Entry 8TMO (electron microscopy, 3.10 A resolution); this record covers chains L and A of the 7 polymer chains in the assembly.

# Chain L
Protein: sAB C18 Light Chain
Source organism: Homo sapiens
Amino-acid sequence (215 residues; each row starts with the number of its first residue):
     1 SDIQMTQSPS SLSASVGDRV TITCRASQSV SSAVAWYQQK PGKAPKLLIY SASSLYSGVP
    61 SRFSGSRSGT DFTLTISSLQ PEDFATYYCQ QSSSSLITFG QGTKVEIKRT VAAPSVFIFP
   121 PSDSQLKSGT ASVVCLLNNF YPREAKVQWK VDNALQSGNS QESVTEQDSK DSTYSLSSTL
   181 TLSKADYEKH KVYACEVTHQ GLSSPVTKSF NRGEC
Not modelled in the structure: 1, 109-215
Cystine bridges: Cys24-Cys89

# Chain A
Protein: Cobalt/magnesium transport protein CorA
Source organism: Thermotoga maritima
UniProt: Q9WZ31 (CORA_THEMA); residue numbers follow UniProt; this construct covers 1-351
Amino-acid sequence (373 residues; row label = number of the first residue in the row; numbers below 1 keep their minus sign (Met-21 is residue -21)):
   -21 MGSSHHHHHH SSGRENLYFQ GHMEEKRLSA KKGLPPGTLV YTGKYREDFE IEVMNYSIEE
    39 FREFKTTDVE SVLPFRDSST PTWINITGIH RTDVVQRVGE FFGIHPLVLE DILNVHQRPK
    99 VEFFENYVFI VLKMFTYDKN LHELESEQVS LILTKNCVLM FQEKIGDVFD PVRERIRYNR
   159 GIIRKKRADY LLYSLIDALV DDYFVLLEKI DDEIDVLEEE VLERPEKETV QRTHQLKRNL
   219 VELRKTIWPL REVLSSLYRD VPPLIEKETV PYFRDVYDHT IQIADTVETF RDIVSGLLDV
   279 YLSSVSNKTN EVMKVLTIIA TIFMPLTFIA GIYGMNFEYM PELRWKWGYP VVLAVMGVIA
   339 VIMVVYFKKK KWL
Not modelled in the structure: -21 to 16
Differences from the reference sequence: initiating methionine (-21); expression tag (-20 to 0)
Swiss-Prot annotation at these positions:
  - motif: Gly312 to Asn314 (Probable selectivity filter)
  - site: Asn288 (Essential for ion permeation), Leu294 (Important for closing the ion permeation pathway in the closed state), Thr295 (Threonine that confers selectivity for Co(2+) transport)
  - mutagenesis: Asp89 (D89F/K: Decreases ion transport), Asp253 (D253K: Increases protein stability. Decreases ion transport), Leu280 (L280A: Decreases ion transport), Asn288 (N288L: Abolishes Co(2+) uptake), Met291 (M291A: No effect on ion transport), Leu294 (L294A/V: Increases ion transport by suppression of an obstruction in the transmembrane ion permeation pathway), Thr295 (T295L: Strongly reduces Co(2+) uptake. Abolishes Co(2+) uptake; when associated with L-299; T295M: Strongly reduces Co(2+) uptake ...), Thr299 (T299L: Reduces Co(2+) uptake. Abolishes Co(2+) uptake; when associated with L-295; T299M: No effect on Co(2+) uptake; T299S: Abolishes Co(2+) uptake), Pro303 (P303A/G/I: Increases ion transport by suppression of a kink in the transmembrane ion permeation pathway), Thr305 (T305L: Abolishes Co(2+) uptake), Ile310 (I310A: Increases ion transport), Tyr311 (Y311A: Abolishes pentamerization. Abolishes ion transport; Y311F: No effect on pentamerization. No effect on ion transport), 7 further mutagenesis entries in UniProt

# Interface between chain L and chain A
Residue-residue contacts (12):
  Ser29(L) - Lys117(A)  hydrogen bond
  Ser29(L) - Glu186(A)
  Ser29(L) - Asp190(A)
  Ser31(L) - Glu186(A)
  Ser31(L) - Asp189(A)  hydrogen bond
  Arg67(L) - Asp189(A)  salt bridge
  Arg67(L) - Asp190(A)
  Arg67(L) - Asp193(A)  salt bridge
  Ser68(L) - Asp193(A)
  Gly69(L) - Asp190(A)
  Gly69(L) - Asp193(A)  hydrogen bond (backbone-side chain)
  Thr70(L) - Asp190(A)
Interface residues without a listed pair, chain L (8 interface residues in all): Val30, Ser93
Interface residues without a listed pair, chain A (6 interface residues in all): Val194

# Summary
The interface between chain L and chain A involves 8 residues on one side and 6 on the other, with 3 hydrogen
bonds and 2 salt bridges. Polar pairs include Arg67(L)-Asp189(A), Arg67(L)-Asp193(A) and Ser29(L)-Lys117(A).
UniProt lists 19 mutagenesis sites on chain A.
Here chain L is sAB C18 Light Chain (Homo sapiens) and chain A is Cobalt/magnesium transport protein CorA
(Thermotoga maritima). Entry 8TMO (Cryo-EM structure of magnesium depleted CorA in complex with
conformation-specific synthetic antibody C18, State MGD-1C) was determined by electron microscopy.
